9LUN - chains C and D of the 4 polymer chains in the assembly; structure by electron microscopy, 2.80 A resolution.

[Chain C]
Name: F-box protein GID2
Source organism: Arabidopsis thaliana
UniProt: Q9STX3 (GID2_ARATH); residue numbers follow UniProt; this construct covers 1-151
Chain sequence (153 residues; row label = number of the first residue in the row; numbers below 1 keep their minus sign (Gly-1 is residue -1)):
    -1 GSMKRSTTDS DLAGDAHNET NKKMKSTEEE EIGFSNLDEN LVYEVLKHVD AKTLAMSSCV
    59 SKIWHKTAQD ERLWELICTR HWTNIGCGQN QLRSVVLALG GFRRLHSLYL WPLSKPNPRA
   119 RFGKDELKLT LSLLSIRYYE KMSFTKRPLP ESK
Disordered / not traced: -1 to 32, 142-151
Differences from the reference sequence: expression tag (-1 to 0)
UniProt features mapped onto this chain:
  - mutagenesis: Glu138 (E138K: In gar2-1/sly1-d; gain of function allele that promotes plant growth by increasing the affinity with DELLA protein substrates)

[Chain D]
Name: SKP1-like protein 1B
Source organism: Arabidopsis thaliana
UniProt: Q9FHW7 (SKP1B_ARATH); residue numbers follow UniProt; this construct covers 1-171
Chain sequence (173 residues; numbered -1 to 171; the number before each row is that of its first residue; numbers below 1 keep their minus sign (Gly-1 is residue -1)):
    -1 GSMSTVRKIT LKSSDGENFE IDEAVALESQ TIKHMIEDDC TDNGIPLPNV TSKILSKVIE
    59 YCKRHVEAAE KSETTADAAA ATTTTTVASG SSDEDLKTWD SEFIKVDQGT LFDLILAANY
   119 LNIKGLLDLT CQTVADMIKG KTPEEIRKTF NIKNDFTPEE EEEVRRENQW AFE
Disordered / not traced: -1 to 49, 66-87, 151-155
Differences from the reference sequence: expression tag (-1 to 0)

[Interface between chain C and chain D]
Residue-residue contacts - 30 pairs, chain C then chain D:
  Ser33(C) - Phe110(D)
  Ser33(C) - Phe148(D)  hydrogen bond (backbone-backbone)
  Ser33(C) - Ile150(D)
  Asn38(C) - Asn117(D)
  Leu39(C) - Ile113(D)  hydrophobic
  Leu39(C) - Asn117(D)
  Glu42(C) - Cys129(D)
  Val43(C) - Val132(D)  hydrophobic
  Val43(C) - Ala133(D)
  His46(C) - Gln130(D)
  His46(C) - Ala133(D)
  Val47(C) - Ile136(D)  hydrophobic
  Lys50(C) - Ala169(D)
  Thr51(C) - Ile136(D)
  Thr51(C) - Lys137(D)  hydrogen bond
  Ala53(C) - Asn166(D)  hydrogen bond (backbone-side chain)
  Ala53(C) - Trp168(D)  hydrophobic
  Met54(C) - Pro141(D)
  Ser56(C) - Asn166(D)
  Cys57(C) - Val162(D)  hydrogen bond (side chain-backbone)
  Cys57(C) - Asn166(D)  hydrogen bond
  Cys57(C) - Phe170(D)  hydrophobic
  Val58(C) - Arg145(D)  hydrogen bond (backbone-side chain)
  Lys60(C) - Glu158(D)  salt bridge
  His63(C) - Glu158(D)  salt bridge
  His63(C) - Val162(D)
  His104(C) - Trp168(D)
  Ser105(C) - Trp168(D)  hydrogen bond
  Trp109(C) - Trp168(D)  hydrophobic
  Lys113(C) - Glu171(D)  hydrogen bond (side chain-backbone)
Also at the interface, not in a pair above, chain C (25 interface residues in all): Ala49, Ser55, Ser59, Trp62, Arg102
Also at the interface, not in a pair above, chain D (28 interface residues in all): Leu125, Asp126, Gly138, Lys139, Ile144, Asn149, Arg163, Glu165

[Summary]
Chain C and chain D form an interface of 25 and 28 residues respectively, with 8 hydrogen bonds and 2 salt
bridges. Among the polar pairs are Lys60(C)-Glu158(D), His63(C)-Glu158(D) and Thr51(C)-Lys137(D). Curated
annotation (UniProt) lists one mutagenesis site on chain C.
Here chain C is F-box protein GID2 and chain D is SKP1-like protein 1B, both from Arabidopsis thaliana. Entry
9LUN (Cryo-EM structure of Arabidopsis thaliana RGA in complex with GID1A, SLY1, and ASK2 (consensus map)) was
determined by electron microscopy, deposited together with 9LUM, 9LUO and 9LUP.
